PDB entry 1Q81 | X-ray diffraction, 2.95 A resolution | chains A and C of the 31 polymer chains in the assembly

# Chain A
Molecule: 23S ribosomal RNA
From: Haloarcula marismortui
Sequence (2922 nucleotides; numbered 2 to 2923; the number before each row is that of its first residue):
     2 UUGGCUACUA UGCCAGCUGG UGGAUUGCUC GGCUCAGGCG CUGAUGAAGG ACGUGCCAAG
    62 CUGCGAUAAG CCAUGGGGAG CCGCACGGAG GCGAAGAACC AUGGAUUUCC GAAUGAGAAU
   122 CUCUCUAACA AUUGCUUCGC GCAAUGAGGA ACCCCGAGAA CUGAAACAUC UCAGUAUCGG
   182 GAGGAACAGA AAACGCAAUG UGAUGUCGUU AGUAACCGCG AGUGAACGCG AUACAGCCCA
   242 AACCGAAGCC CUCACGGGCA AUGUGGUGUC AGGGCUACCU CUCAUCAGCC GACCGUCUCG
   302 ACGAAGUCUC UUGGAACAGA GCGUGAUACA GGGUGACAAC CCCGUACUCG AGACCAGUAC
   362 GACGUGCGGU AGUGCCAGAG UAGCGGGGGU UGGAUAUCCC UCGCGAAUAA CGCAGGCAUC
   422 GACUGCGAAG GCUAAACACA ACCUGAGACC GAUAGUGAAC AAGUAGUGUG AACGAACGCU
   482 GCAAAGUACC CUCAGAAGGG AGGCGAAAUA GAGCAUGAAA UCAGUUGGCG AUCGAGCGAC
   542 AGGGCAUACA AGGUCCCUCG ACGAAUGACC GACGCGCGAG CGUCCAGUAA GACUCACGGG
   602 AAGCCGAUGU UCUGUCGUAC GUUUUGAAAA ACGAGCCAGG GAGUGUGUCU GCAUGGCAAG
   662 UCUAACCGGA GUAUCCGGGG AGGCACAGGG AAACCGACAU GGCCGCAGGG CUUUGCCCGA
   722 GGGCCGCCGU CUUCAAGGGC GGGGAGCCAU GUGGACACGA CCCGAAUCCG GACGAUCUAC
   782 GCAUGGACAA GAUGAAGCGU GCCGAAAGGC ACGUGGAAGU CUGUUAGAGU UGGUGUCCUA
   842 CAAUACCCUC UCGUGAUCUA UGUGUAGGGG UGAAAGGCCC AUCGAGUCCG GCAACAGCUG
   902 GUUCCAAUCG AAACAUGUCG AAGCAUGACC UCCGCCGAGG UAGUCUGUGA GGUAGAGCGA
   962 CCGAUUGGUG UGUCCGCCUC CGAGAGGAGU CGGCACACCU GUCAAACUCC AAACUUACAG
  1022 ACGCCGUUUG ACGCGGGGAU UCCGGUGCGC GGGGUAAGCC UGUGUACCAG GAGGGGAACA
  1082 ACCCAGAGAU AGGUUAAGGU CCCCAAGUGU GGAUUAAGUG UAAUCCUCUG AAGGUGGUCU
  1142 CGAGCCCUAG ACAGCCGGGA GGUGAGCUUA GAAGCAGCUA CCCUCUAAGA AAAGCGUAAC
  1202 AGCUUACCGG CCGAGGUUUG AGGCGCCCAA AAUGAUCGGG ACUCAAAUCC ACCACCGAGA
  1262 CCUGUCCGUA CCACUCAUAC UGGUAAUCGA GUAGAUUGGC GCUCUAAUUG GAUGGAAGUA
  1322 GGGGUGAAAA CUCCUAUGGA CCGAUUAGUG ACGAAAAUCC UGGCCAUAGU AGCAGCGAUA
  1382 GUCGGGUGAG AACCCCGACG GCCUAAUGGA UAAGGGUUCC UCAGCACUGC UGAUCAGCUG
  1442 AGGGUUAGCC GGUCCUAAGU CAUACCGCAA CUCGACUAUG ACGAAAUGGG AAACGGGUUA
  1502 AUAUUCCCGU GCCACUAUGC AGUGAAAGUU GACGCCCUGG GGUCGAUCAC GCUGGGCAUU
  1562 CGCCCAGUCG AACCGUCCAA CUCCGUGGAA GCCGUAAUGG CAGGAAGCGG ACGAACGGCG
  1622 GCAUAGGGAA ACGUGAUUCA ACCUGGGGCC CAUGAAAAGA CGAGCAUAGU GUCCGUACCG
  1682 AGAACCGACA CAGGUGUCCA UGGCGGCGAA AGCCAAGGCC UGUCGGGAGC AACCAACGUU
  1742 AGGGAAUUCG GCAAGUUAGU CCCGUACCUU CGGAAGAAGG GAUGCCUGCU CCGGAACGGA
  1802 GCAGGUCGCA GUGACUCGGA AGCUCGGACU GUCUAGUAAC AACAUAGGUG ACCGCAAAUC
  1862 CGCAAGGACU CGUACGGUCA CUGAAUCCUG CCCAGUGCAG GUAUCUGAAC ACCUCGUACA
  1922 AGAGGACGAA GGACCUGUCA ACGGCGGGGG UAACUAUGAC CCUCUUAAGG UAGCGUAGUA
  1982 CCUUGCCGCA UCAGUAGCGG CUUGCAUGAA UGGAUUAACC AGAGCUUCAC UGUCCCAACG
  2042 UUGGGCCCGG UGAACUGUAC AUUCCAGUGC GGAGUCUGGA GACACCCAGG GGGAAGCGAA
  2102 GACCCUAUGG AGCUUUACUG CAGGCUGUCG CUGAGACGUG GUCGCCGAUG UGCAGCAUAG
  2162 GUAGGAGACA CUACACAGGU ACCCGCGCUA GCGGGCCACC GAGUCAACAG UGAAAUACUA
  2222 CCCGUCGGUG ACUGCGACUC UCACUCCGGG AGGAGGACAC CGAUAGCCGG GCAGUUUGAC
  2282 UGGGGCGGUA CGCGCUCGAA AAGAUAUCGA GCGCGCCCUA UGGCUAUCUC AGCCGGGACA
  2342 GAGACCCGGC GAAGAGUGCA AGAGCAAAAG AUAGCUUGAC AGUGUUCUUC CCAACGAGGA
  2402 ACGCUGACGC GAAAGCGUGG UCUAGCGAAC CAAUUAGCCU GCUUGAUGCG GGCAAUUGAU
  2462 GACAGAAAAG CUACCCUAGG GAUAACAGAG UCGUCACUCG CAAGAGCACA UAUCGACCGA
  2522 GUGGCUUGCU ACCUCGAUGU CGGUUCCCUC CAUCCUGCCC GUGCAGAAGC GGGCAAGGGU
  2582 GAGGUUGUUC GCCUAUUAAA GGAGGUCGUG AGCUGGGUUU AGACCGUCGU GAGACAGGUC
  2642 GGCUGCUAUC UACUGGGUGU GUAAUGGUGU CUGACAAGAA CGACCGUAUA GUACGAGAGG
  2702 AACUACGGUU GGUGGCCACU GGUGUACCGG UUGUUCGAGA GAGCACGUGC CGGGUAGCCA
  2762 CGCCACACGG GGUAAGAGCU GAACGCAUCU AAGCUCGAAA CCCACUUGGA AAAGAGACAC
  2822 CGCCGAGGUC CCGCGUACAA GACGCGGUCG AUAGACUCGG GGUGUGCGCG UCGAGGUAAC
  2882 GAGACGUUAA GCCCACGAGC ACUAACAGAC CAAAGCCAUC AU
Disordered / not traced: 2-9, 126-127, 715, 971-998, 1560, 1952-1963, 2137-2236, 2339-2343, 2665-2666, 2915-2923
Ion coordination: Mg2+ site 1 near G28 (its only coordinating residue here); Na+ site 1: C40, G41; Na+ site 2: G56, A59, G61; Na+ site 3 near G66 (its only coordinating residue here); Mg2+ site 2 near U115 (its only coordinating residue here); Na+ site 4: C141, G142; Na+ site 5 near U146 (its only coordinating residue here); Mg2+ site 3: C162, U2276; K+ site 1: C162, U163, U172; Mg2+ site 4: A165, A167, C168; Na+ site 6: A165, A166; Mg2+ site 5: A166, G219; 63 more Na+ sites not listed; 94 more Mg2+ sites not listed; 1 more K+ sites not listed
Residues lining bound ligands: puromycin-5'-monophosphate (PPU): G2102, A2103, A2486, C2487, U2541, C2542, G2588, C2608, G2618, U2619, U2620
What the authors report for this chain:
  - binding site for minihelix-puromycin: G2588
  - binding site for puromycin-5'-monophosphate: A2486
  - catalytic residues: A2486 (proposed by the authors, not directly observed)

# Chain C
Name: 50S ribosomal protein L2P
From: Haloarcula marismortui
Reference sequence: P20276 (RL2_HALMA); numbering as in UniProt (aligned over 1-239)
Chain sequence (239 residues; each row starts with the number of its first residue):
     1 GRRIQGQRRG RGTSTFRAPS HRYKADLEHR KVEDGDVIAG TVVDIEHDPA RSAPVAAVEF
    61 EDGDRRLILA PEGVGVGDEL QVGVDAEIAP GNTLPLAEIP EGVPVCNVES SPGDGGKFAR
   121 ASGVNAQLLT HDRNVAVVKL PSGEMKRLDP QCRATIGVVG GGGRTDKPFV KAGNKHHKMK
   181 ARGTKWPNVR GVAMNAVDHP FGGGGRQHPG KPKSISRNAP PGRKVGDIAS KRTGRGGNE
Disordered / not traced: 238-239
Ion coordination: Mg2+ site 1: Asp26 (shared with G1873(A) of chain A); Mg2+ site 2: Asn188 (shared with A1845(A), U1846(A), G1884(A) of chain A); Na+: Phe201, Gly202, Gly203 (shared with A2633(A) of chain A); Mg2+ site 3: Gln207 (shared with U1883(A), U2012(A), G2013(A) of chain A)

# How chain A and chain C interact
Pairs across the interface - 265 pairs, chain A then chain C:
  C781(A) - Thr15(C)  hydrogen bond to the sugar
  G782(A) - Ser14(C)  hydrogen bond to the sugar
  G782(A) - Thr15(C)  hydrogen bond to the sugar
  C783(A) - Ser14(C)  sugar contact
  C783(A) - His21(C)  hydrogen bond to the phosphate
  C783(A) - Arg22(C)  phosphate contact
  C783(A) - Lys180(C)  phosphate contact
  A784(A) - His21(C)  salt bridge to the phosphate
  A784(A) - Arg22(C)  salt bridge to the phosphate
  G820(A) - Lys171(C)  salt bridge to the phosphate
  G820(A) - Ala172(C)  hydrogen bond to the base
  G820(A) - Gly173(C)  hydrogen bond to the base
  A857(A) - Ala172(C)  base contact
  A857(A) - Gly173(C)  phosphate contact
  A857(A) - His176(C)  sugar contact
  A857(A) - His177(C)  salt bridge to the phosphate
  A857(A) - Trp186(C)  base contact
  U866(A) - Arg11(C)  hydrogen bond to the sugar
  U866(A) - Thr13(C)  sugar contact
  A867(A) - Arg11(C)  salt bridge to the phosphate
  G870(A) - Arg3(C)  salt bridge to the phosphate
  G871(A) - Arg2(C)  hydrogen bond to the base
  G871(A) - Arg3(C)  salt bridge to the phosphate
  G871(A) - Arg8(C)  salt bridge to the phosphate
  G871(A) - Arg11(C)  hydrogen bond to the phosphate
  U872(A) - Arg2(C)  hydrogen bond to the base
  U872(A) - Arg8(C)  hydrogen bond to the base
  U872(A) - Thr13(C)  hydrogen bond to the phosphate
  U872(A) - Phe16(C)  phosphate contact
  G873(A) - Arg2(C)  base contact
  G873(A) - Arg8(C)  hydrogen bond to the base
  G873(A) - Thr15(C)  phosphate contact
  G873(A) - Lys185(C)  salt bridge to the phosphate
  G873(A) - Asp198(C)  hydrogen bond to the base
  A874(A) - Lys185(C)  salt bridge to the phosphate
  A874(A) - Pro187(C)  sugar contact
  A874(A) - Val189(C)  sugar contact
  A875(A) - Gln5(C)  base contact
  A875(A) - Val189(C)  base contact
  A875(A) - Ala193(C)  hydrogen bond to the sugar
  A875(A) - Met194(C)  base contact
  A875(A) - Asp198(C)  base contact
  G877(A) - Asn195(C)  hydrogen bond to the sugar
  G877(A) - Val197(C)  base contact
  G878(A) - Arg2(C)  hydrogen bond to the base
  C879(A) - Arg2(C)  base contact
  A886(A) - Gly1(C)  hydrogen bond to the base
  A886(A) - Arg2(C)  base contact
  G1460(A) - Arg17(C)  salt bridge to the phosphate
  C1652(A) - Ser52(C)  hydrogen bond to the phosphate
  C1652(A) - Arg164(C)  hydrogen bond to the base
  C1652(A) - Thr165(C)  base contact
  C1652(A) - Lys167(C)  hydrogen bond to the base
  C1652(A) - Phe169(C)  stacking on the base
  C1652(A) - Lys178(C)  hydrogen bond to the base
  A1653(A) - His47(C)  salt bridge to the phosphate
  A1653(A) - Ser52(C)  hydrogen bond to the phosphate
  A1653(A) - His177(C)  stacking on the base
  A1653(A) - Lys178(C)  sugar contact
  U1654(A) - Lys24(C)  sugar contact
  U1654(A) - His47(C)  stacking on the base
  U1654(A) - Pro49(C)  phosphate contact
  U1654(A) - Ala181(C)  phosphate contact
  A1843(A) - Gln207(C)  phosphate contact
  C1844(A) - Val189(C)  phosphate contact
  C1844(A) - Arg190(C)  salt bridge to the phosphate
  C1844(A) - Ala193(C)  sugar contact
  C1844(A) - Gln207(C)  hydrogen bond to the phosphate
  A1845(A) - Pro187(C)  phosphate contact
  A1845(A) - Asn188(C)  phosphate contact
  A1845(A) - Val189(C)  phosphate contact
  A1845(A) - Arg190(C)  salt bridge to the phosphate
  U1846(A) - Ala172(C)  hydrogen bond to the sugar
  U1846(A) - Trp186(C)  sugar contact
  U1846(A) - Pro187(C)  phosphate contact
  U1846(A) - Asn188(C)  hydrogen bond to the phosphate
  A1847(A) - Phe169(C)  hydrogen bond to the phosphate
  A1847(A) - Val170(C)  hydrogen bond to the sugar
  A1847(A) - Lys171(C)  sugar contact
  A1847(A) - Lys175(C)  salt bridge to the phosphate
  A1847(A) - Trp186(C)  hydrogen bond to the phosphate
  G1848(A) - Pro168(C)  phosphate contact
  G1848(A) - Phe169(C)  hydrogen bond to the phosphate
  U1850(A) - Arg235(C)  hydrogen bond to the phosphate
  G1851(A) - Gly226(C)  base contact
  G1851(A) - Asp227(C)  hydrogen bond to the base
  G1851(A) - Thr233(C)  sugar contact
  G1851(A) - Gly234(C)  sugar contact
  G1851(A) - Arg235(C)  salt bridge to the phosphate
  A1852(A) - Asp227(C)  sugar contact
  A1852(A) - Ile228(C)  hydrogen bond to the sugar
  A1852(A) - Ser230(C)  phosphate contact
  A1852(A) - Lys231(C)  phosphate contact
  A1852(A) - Arg232(C)  sugar contact
  C1853(A) - Arg217(C)  hydrogen bond to the sugar
  C1853(A) - Ile228(C)  sugar contact
  C1853(A) - Ala229(C)  sugar contact
  C1853(A) - Lys231(C)  salt bridge to the phosphate
  C1854(A) - Lys231(C)  salt bridge to the phosphate
  G1855(A) - Phe118(C)  base contact
  G1855(A) - Leu140(C)  base contact
  G1855(A) - Pro141(C)  base contact
  G1855(A) - Ser142(C)  hydrogen bond to the base
  G1855(A) - Glu144(C)  hydrogen bond to the sugar
  G1855(A) - Lys146(C)  hydrogen bond to the phosphate
  C1856(A) - Ser110(C)  phosphate contact
  C1856(A) - Lys117(C)  sugar contact
  C1856(A) - Lys146(C)  salt bridge to the phosphate
  A1857(A) - Ser110(C)  phosphate contact
  A1857(A) - Lys117(C)  salt bridge to the phosphate
  A1859(A) - Arg217(C)  phosphate contact
  U1860(A) - Arg9(C)  hydrogen bond to the base
  U1860(A) - Arg217(C)  salt bridge to the phosphate
  U1860(A) - Lys224(C)  salt bridge to the phosphate
  U1860(A) - Ile228(C)  sugar contact
  C1861(A) - Gly6(C)  hydrogen bond to the sugar
  C1861(A) - Gln7(C)  hydrogen bond to the sugar
  C1861(A) - Gly10(C)  hydrogen bond to the sugar
  C1861(A) - Pro221(C)  phosphate contact
  C1861(A) - Lys224(C)  salt bridge to the phosphate
  C1862(A) - Arg3(C)  hydrogen bond to the phosphate
  C1862(A) - Gln7(C)  hydrogen bond to the phosphate
  C1862(A) - Gly10(C)  sugar contact
  C1862(A) - Arg11(C)  sugar contact
  C1862(A) - Pro221(C)  phosphate contact
  G1863(A) - Arg3(C)  salt bridge to the phosphate
  G1868(A) - Gly10(C)  hydrogen bond to the base
  A1869(A) - Arg9(C)  base contact
  A1869(A) - Gly12(C)  sugar contact
  A1869(A) - Phe16(C)  sugar contact
  A1869(A) - Arg17(C)  phosphate contact
  C1870(A) - Arg9(C)  hydrogen bond to the sugar
  C1870(A) - Phe16(C)  sugar contact
  C1870(A) - Arg17(C)  phosphate contact
  C1870(A) - Ala18(C)  hydrogen bond to the phosphate
  C1870(A) - Gly183(C)  phosphate contact
  U1871(A) - Ala18(C)  sugar contact
  U1871(A) - Gly183(C)  hydrogen bond to the phosphate
  C1872(A) - Ala18(C)  phosphate contact
  C1872(A) - Ser20(C)  hydrogen bond to the phosphate
  C1872(A) - Tyr23(C)  sugar contact
  C1872(A) - Lys24(C)  base contact
  C1872(A) - Ala25(C)  hydrogen bond to the base
  C1872(A) - Asp26(C)  hydrogen bond to the base
  C1872(A) - Ala50(C)  sugar contact
  G1873(A) - Ala25(C)  phosphate contact
  G1873(A) - Asp26(C)  phosphate contact
  G1873(A) - Leu27(C)  phosphate contact
  G1873(A) - Ala50(C)  sugar contact
  G1873(A) - Arg51(C)  phosphate contact
  G1873(A) - Arg120(C)  salt bridge to the phosphate
  U1874(A) - Arg51(C)  salt bridge to the phosphate
  U1874(A) - Lys117(C)  hydrogen bond to the sugar
  U1874(A) - Phe118(C)  sugar contact
  U1874(A) - Ala119(C)  hydrogen bond to the sugar
  U1874(A) - Arg120(C)  salt bridge to the phosphate
  U1874(A) - Ala121(C)  phosphate contact
  A1875(A) - Ala119(C)  hydrogen bond to the phosphate
  A1875(A) - Arg120(C)  hydrogen bond to the phosphate
  A1875(A) - Ala121(C)  hydrogen bond to the phosphate
  A1875(A) - Val124(C)  phosphate contact
  A1875(A) - Pro141(C)  sugar contact
  A1875(A) - Ser142(C)  hydrogen bond to the sugar
  C1876(A) - Ala121(C)  sugar contact
  C1876(A) - Ser122(C)  hydrogen bond to the sugar
  C1876(A) - Gly123(C)  hydrogen bond to the base
  C1876(A) - Val124(C)  phosphate contact
  C1876(A) - Pro141(C)  phosphate contact
  C1876(A) - Gly162(C)  base contact
  C1876(A) - Gly163(C)  hydrogen bond to the base
  C1876(A) - Arg164(C)  hydrogen bond to the phosphate
  C1876(A) - Thr165(C)  hydrogen bond to the sugar
  G1877(A) - Arg164(C)  salt bridge to the phosphate
  G1877(A) - Lys178(C)  salt bridge to the phosphate
  G1878(A) - Arg182(C)  salt bridge to the phosphate
  U1879(A) - Arg9(C)  hydrogen bond to the phosphate
  U1879(A) - Gly183(C)  phosphate contact
  U1879(A) - Thr184(C)  hydrogen bond to the phosphate
  C1880(A) - Gly6(C)  phosphate contact
  C1880(A) - Arg9(C)  salt bridge to the phosphate
  C1880(A) - Val225(C)  sugar contact
  C1880(A) - Gly226(C)  hydrogen bond to the sugar
  A1881(A) - His199(C)  salt bridge to the phosphate
  A1881(A) - Phe201(C)  phosphate contact
  A1881(A) - Lys213(C)  sugar contact
  A1881(A) - Val225(C)  phosphate contact
  A1881(A) - Gly226(C)  sugar contact
  C1882(A) - Arg190(C)  phosphate contact
  C1882(A) - Gly191(C)  hydrogen bond to the phosphate
  C1882(A) - Val192(C)  hydrogen bond to the phosphate
  C1882(A) - Phe201(C)  phosphate contact
  C1882(A) - Lys213(C)  hydrogen bond to the sugar
  U1883(A) - Arg190(C)  salt bridge to the phosphate
  G1884(A) - Arg190(C)  base contact
  G1898(A) - Pro212(C)  sugar contact
  G1898(A) - Ser214(C)  hydrogen bond to the sugar
  C1899(A) - Ser214(C)  sugar contact
  C1899(A) - Ile215(C)  sugar contact
  C1899(A) - Ser216(C)  sugar contact
  C1899(A) - Ala229(C)  sugar contact
  C1899(A) - Ser230(C)  hydrogen bond to the sugar
  A1900(A) - Ser216(C)  phosphate contact
  A1900(A) - Arg217(C)  hydrogen bond to the phosphate
  A1900(A) - Ala229(C)  sugar contact
  A1900(A) - Ser230(C)  sugar contact
  A1900(A) - Lys231(C)  sugar contact
  G1938(A) - Lys231(C)  hydrogen bond to the base
  U1939(A) - Arg232(C)  phosphate contact
  U1939(A) - Thr233(C)  hydrogen bond to the sugar
  U1939(A) - Gly236(C)  phosphate contact
  U1939(A) - Gly237(C)  phosphate contact
  C1940(A) - Thr233(C)  sugar contact
  C1940(A) - Gly234(C)  sugar contact
  C1940(A) - Gly236(C)  hydrogen bond to the phosphate
  A1941(A) - Gly234(C)  phosphate contact
  A1941(A) - Arg235(C)  hydrogen bond to the phosphate
  A1941(A) - Gly236(C)  phosphate contact
  A1942(A) - Pro212(C)  base contact
  A1942(A) - Lys213(C)  salt bridge to the phosphate
  A1942(A) - Asp227(C)  sugar contact
  A1942(A) - Thr233(C)  hydrogen bond to the sugar
  A1942(A) - Gly234(C)  hydrogen bond to the phosphate
  C1943(A) - Pro209(C)  phosphate contact
  C1943(A) - Gly210(C)  sugar contact
  C1943(A) - Lys211(C)  sugar contact
  C1943(A) - Pro212(C)  sugar contact
  C1943(A) - Lys213(C)  sugar contact
  G1944(A) - His208(C)  salt bridge to the phosphate
  G1944(A) - Pro209(C)  phosphate contact
  U2012(A) - Gln207(C)  sugar contact
  C2114(A) - Gly1(C)  hydrogen bond to the phosphate
  C2114(A) - Ala196(C)  phosphate contact
  C2114(A) - Val197(C)  phosphate contact
  U2115(A) - Ala196(C)  phosphate contact
  U2116(A) - Lys211(C)  salt bridge to the phosphate
  A2123(A) - Pro220(C)  base contact
  G2124(A) - Asn218(C)  base contact
  G2125(A) - Arg217(C)  sugar contact
  G2125(A) - Asn218(C)  hydrogen bond to the sugar
  C2126(A) - Asn218(C)  sugar contact
  C2248(A) - Ser111(C)  hydrogen bond to the sugar
  C2248(A) - Pro112(C)  hydrogen bond to the sugar
  G2249(A) - Gly113(C)  sugar contact
  G2250(A) - Lys31(C)  salt bridge to the phosphate
  G2250(A) - Glu33(C)  base contact
  G2254(A) - Asp149(C)  sugar contact
  G2270(A) - Arg223(C)  hydrogen bond to the phosphate
  G2271(A) - Arg223(C)  salt bridge to the phosphate
  G2272(A) - Pro221(C)  sugar contact
  G2272(A) - Gly222(C)  sugar contact
  G2272(A) - Arg223(C)  salt bridge to the phosphate
  C2273(A) - Gly1(C)  hydrogen bond to the phosphate
  C2625(A) - Gly205(C)  phosphate contact
  C2625(A) - Gln207(C)  phosphate contact
  C2626(A) - Arg206(C)  phosphate contact
  G2630(A) - Arg206(C)  hydrogen bond to the base
  G2630(A) - His208(C)  hydrogen bond to the base
  U2631(A) - Gly210(C)  sugar contact
  G2632(A) - His208(C)  phosphate contact
  G2632(A) - Gly210(C)  sugar contact
  A2633(A) - Gly203(C)  phosphate contact
  A2633(A) - Gly204(C)  hydrogen bond to the phosphate
  G2634(A) - Gly203(C)  phosphate contact
  G2634(A) - Gly204(C)  hydrogen bond to the phosphate
  G2634(A) - Gly205(C)  hydrogen bond to the base
Interface residues without a listed pair, chain A (101 interface residues in all): U858, G865, G869, A876, A1459, C1651, U2117, A2255, A2274, C2629
Interface residues without a listed pair, chain C (123 interface residues in all): Val32, Asp114, Gly202

# Overview
101 residues of chain A and 123 residues of chain C are in contact; the contacts include 87 hydrogen bonds, 39
salt bridges and 3 aromatic stacking contacts. Polar contacts include G820(A)-Ala172(C), G820(A)-Gly173(C) and
G871(A)-Arg2(C). Bound to chain A: puromycin-5'-monophosphate. From the paper: the catalytic residue A2486(A);
a binding site for minihelix-puromycin at G2588(A).
Chain A is 23S ribosomal RNA and chain C is 50S ribosomal protein L2P, both from Haloarcula marismortui; the
structure, Crystal Structure of minihelix with 3' puromycin bound to A-site of the 50S ribosomal subunit, was
determined by X-ray diffraction, deposited together with 1Q7Y, 1Q82, 1Q86 and 1M90.
